PDB entry 3SZJ | X-ray diffraction, 1.45 A resolution | chains A and B

Chain A (and B):
Name: Avidin/streptavidin
Organism: Shewanella denitrificans
Notes: chain B of this document is another copy of the same molecule, construct and numbering; everything in this record applies to it too
UniProt: Q12QS6 (Q12QS6_SHEDO); residues 3-122 here correspond to UniProt positions 43-162 (UniProt number = residue number + 40)
Sequence (122 residues; each row starts with the number of its first residue):
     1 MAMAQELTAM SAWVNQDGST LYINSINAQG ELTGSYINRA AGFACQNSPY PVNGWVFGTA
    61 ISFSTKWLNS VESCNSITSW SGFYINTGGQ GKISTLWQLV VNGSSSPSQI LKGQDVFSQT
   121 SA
Not modelled in the structure: 1, 122 (chain B: 1, 121-122)
Sequence notes: expression tag (1-2)
Disulfides: Cys-45/Cys-74
Ligand contacts: biotin (BTN): Asn-15, Ser-19, Tyr-36, Asn-38, Ala-40, Phe-43, Ala-44, Cys-45, Trp-67, Cys-74, Ser-76, Thr-78, Trp-80, Trp-97, Leu-99, Asp-115
What the authors report for this chain:
  - binding site for biotin: Asn-15, Ser-19, Tyr-36, Phe-43, Ala-44, Trp-67, Ser-76, Thr-78, Trp-80, Trp-97
  - contacts within the chain: Cys-45/Tyr-50 (hydrogen bond)
  - mutagenesis - F43A, C45A/C74A: decreased binding to biotin
  - mutagenesis - F43A, C45A/C74A: abolished binding to 2-iminobiotin
  - mutagenesis - F43A (Tm 67.9 degC), C45A/C74A (51.1 and 61.3 degC): decreased stability

How chain A and chain B interact:
Residue-residue contacts (84):
  Gln-29(A) / Lys-66(B)  hydrogen bond (backbone-side chain)
  Gly-30(A) / Lys-66(B)
  Glu-31(A) / Asn-53(B)  hydrogen bond
  Pro-51(A) / Trp-55(B)
  Asn-53(A) / Glu-31(B)  hydrogen bond
  Asn-53(A) / Gly-54(B)  hydrogen bond (side chain-backbone)
  Asn-53(A) / Trp-55(B)  hydrogen bond
  Gly-54(A) / Asn-53(B)  hydrogen bond (backbone-side chain)
  Trp-55(A) / Pro-51(B)  hydrophobic
  Trp-55(A) / Asn-53(B)  hydrogen bond
  Trp-55(A) / Ser-64(B)  hydrogen bond (side chain-backbone)
  Trp-55(A) / Thr-65(B)
  Trp-55(A) / Lys-66(B)
  Trp-55(A) / Ile-77(B)
  Val-56(A) / Lys-66(B)  hydrogen bond (backbone-side chain)
  Phe-57(A) / Lys-66(B)
  Phe-57(A) / Trp-67(B)
  Phe-57(A) / Leu-68(B)  hydrophobic
  Phe-57(A) / Ser-73(B)
  Phe-57(A) / Asn-75(B)
  Phe-57(A) / Ser-76(B)
  Phe-57(A) / Ile-77(B)  hydrophobic
  Phe-57(A) / Asn-102(B)
  Gly-58(A) / Asn-102(B)
  Thr-59(A) / Asn-102(B)  hydrogen bond (backbone-side chain)
  Thr-59(A) / Gly-103(B)  hydrogen bond (side chain-backbone)
  Ala-60(A) / Ile-77(B)
  Ala-60(A) / Asn-102(B)
  Ile-61(A) / Ile-77(B)  hydrophobic
  Ser-62(A) / Ser-64(B)  hydrogen bond
  Ser-62(A) / Ile-77(B)
  Ser-62(A) / Ser-79(B)
  Ser-64(A) / Trp-55(B)  hydrogen bond (backbone-side chain)
  Ser-64(A) / Ser-62(B)  hydrogen bond
  Lys-66(A) / Gln-29(B)  hydrogen bond (side chain-backbone)
  Lys-66(A) / Gly-30(B)
  Lys-66(A) / Trp-55(B)
  Lys-66(A) / Val-56(B)  hydrogen bond (side chain-backbone)
  Lys-66(A) / Phe-57(B)
  Trp-67(A) / Phe-57(B)
  Leu-68(A) / Phe-57(B)  hydrophobic
  Ser-73(A) / Phe-57(B)
  Asn-75(A) / Phe-57(B)
  Ser-76(A) / Phe-57(B)
  Ile-77(A) / Trp-55(B)
  Ile-77(A) / Phe-57(B)  hydrophobic
  Ile-77(A) / Ala-60(B)
  Ile-77(A) / Ile-61(B)  hydrophobic
  Ile-77(A) / Ser-62(B)
  Ser-79(A) / Ser-62(B)  hydrogen bond
  Ser-79(A) / Ser-79(B)  hydrogen bond
  Ser-79(A) / Ser-81(B)
  Ser-81(A) / Ser-79(B)  hydrogen bond
  Ser-81(A) / Gln-98(B)  hydrogen bond
  Ser-81(A) / Ile-110(B)
  Gly-82(A) / Val-100(B)
  Phe-83(A) / Ser-104(B)
  Phe-83(A) / Ser-105(B)
  Phe-83(A) / Ser-106(B)
  Phe-83(A) / Pro-107(B)
  Leu-96(A) / Gln-98(B)
  Leu-96(A) / Pro-107(B)
  Leu-96(A) / Ile-110(B)  hydrophobic
  Gln-98(A) / Ser-81(B)  hydrogen bond
  Gln-98(A) / Leu-96(B)
  Gln-98(A) / Gln-98(B)
  Val-100(A) / Ile-61(B)
  Val-100(A) / Gly-82(B)
  Val-101(A) / Ala-60(B)
  Asn-102(A) / Phe-57(B)
  Asn-102(A) / Gly-58(B)
  Asn-102(A) / Thr-59(B)  hydrogen bond (side chain-backbone)
  Asn-102(A) / Ala-60(B)
  Gly-103(A) / Thr-59(B)  hydrogen bond (backbone-side chain)
  Ser-104(A) / Phe-83(B)
  Ser-105(A) / Phe-83(B)
  Ser-106(A) / Phe-83(B)
  Pro-107(A) / Phe-83(B)
  Pro-107(A) / Leu-96(B)
  Pro-107(A) / Gln-114(B)
  Ile-110(A) / Ser-81(B)
  Ile-110(A) / Leu-96(B)  hydrophobic
  Lys-112(A) / Leu-96(B)
  Gln-114(A) / Pro-107(B)
Also at the interface, not in a pair above, chain A (45 interface residues in all): Val-52, Thr-65, Trp-80, Ile-85, Ser-94, Trp-97
Also at the interface, not in a pair above, chain B (45 interface residues in all): Val-52, Trp-80, Ile-85, Ser-94, Trp-97, Val-101, Lys-112

In short:
The chain A/chain B interface involves 45 residues from each chain; the contacts include 23 hydrogen bonds.
Polar pairs include Gln-29(A)/Lys-66(B), Glu-31(A)/Asn-53(B) and Asn-53(A)/Gly-54(B). Bound to chain A:
biotin. From the paper: a binding site for biotin at Asn-15(A), Ser-19(A) and Tyr-36(A) among others; F43A and
C45A/C74A of chain A reduce binding to biotin.
Both chains are Avidin/streptavidin (Shewanella denitrificans). Entry 3SZJ (Structure of the
shwanavidin-biotin complex) was determined by X-ray diffraction together with 3SZI, 3SZH, 3T2W and 3T2X from
the same study.
